Entry 8D21 (electron microscopy, 3.96 A resolution); this record covers chains H and L of the 12 polymer chains in the assembly.

== Chain H ==
Molecule: 1B06 Heavy Chain
Source organism: Homo sapiens
Chain sequence (123 residues; numbered 1 to 113 plus 10 insertion-coded residues; the number before each row is that of its first residue; a row labelled like 82A-82C holds insertion residues (82A, then the next letters in order)):
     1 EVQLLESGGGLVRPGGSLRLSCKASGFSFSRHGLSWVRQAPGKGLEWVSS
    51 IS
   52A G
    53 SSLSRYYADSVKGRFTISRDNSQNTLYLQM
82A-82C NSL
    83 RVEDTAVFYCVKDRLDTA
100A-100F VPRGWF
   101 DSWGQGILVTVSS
Cystine bridges: Cys-22/Cys-92

== Chain L ==
Molecule: 1B06 Light Chain
Source organism: Homo sapiens
Chain sequence (108 residues; numbered 1 to 107 plus 1 insertion-coded residue; the number before each row is that of its first residue):
     1 EIVMTQSPATLSVSPGDRATLSCRASQSVSTELAWYQQKPGQAPRLLIYG
    51 ASTRATDIPARFSGSGSGTEFTLTISSLQSEDFAVYFCQQYNNWP
   95A P
    96 ITFGQGTRLEIK
Cystine bridges: Cys-23/Cys-88

== How chain H and chain L interact ==
Contacting residue pairs (20; chain H residue first):
  Gln-39(H) / Gln-38(L)  hydrogen bond
  Leu-45(H) / Phe-87(L)  hydrophobic
  Leu-45(H) / Phe-98(L)
  Trp-47(H) / Pro-95(L)
  Trp-47(H) / Pro-95A(L)  hydrophobic
  Trp-47(H) / Ile-96(L)
  Ser-50(H) / Trp-94(L)
  Tyr-91(H) / Ala-43(L)  hydrophobic
  Arg-96(H) / Tyr-49(L)
  Arg-100C(H) / Tyr-91(L)
  Gly-100D(H) / Gln-89(L)
  Trp-100E(H) / Tyr-36(L)
  Trp-100E(H) / Tyr-49(L)
  Trp-100E(H) / Tyr-91(L)
  Phe-100F(H) / Tyr-36(L)  hydrogen bond (backbone-side chain)
  Phe-100F(H) / Leu-46(L)
  Phe-100F(H) / Ile-96(L)  hydrophobic
  Asp-101(H) / Leu-46(L)
  Trp-103(H) / Pro-44(L)
  Gly-104(H) / Ala-43(L)
Other interface residues (no listed pair), chain H (20 interface residues in all): Gly-44, Glu-46, Tyr-58, Asp-61, Asp-95, Pro-100B, Gln-105
Other interface residues (no listed pair), chain L (17 interface residues in all): Glu-1, Ala-34, Gly-99

== Summary ==
20 residues of chain H and 17 residues of chain L are in contact; the contacts include 2 hydrogen bonds. Among
the polar pairs are Gln-39(H)/Gln-38(L) and Phe-100F(H)/Tyr-36(L).
Here chain H is 1B06 Heavy Chain and chain L is 1B06 Light Chain, both from Homo sapiens. Entry 8D21 (Cryo-EM
structure of the VRC321 clinical trial, vaccine-elicited, human antibody 1B06 in complex with a stabilized
...) was determined by electron microscopy.
